7QNJ - chains AAA and BBB; structure by X-ray diffraction, 1.66 A resolution.

# Chain AAA (and BBB)
Molecule: Lactaldehyde reductase
Source organism: Escherichia coli str. K-12 substr. MG1655
Notes: EC 1.1.1.77; chain BBB of this document is another copy of the same molecule, construct and numbering; everything in this record applies to it too
Reference sequence: P0A9S2 (FUCO_ECO57); residues 2-383 here correspond to UniProt positions 1-382 (UniProt number = residue number - 1)
Chain sequence (390 residues; numbered 1 to 390; the number before each row is that of its first residue):
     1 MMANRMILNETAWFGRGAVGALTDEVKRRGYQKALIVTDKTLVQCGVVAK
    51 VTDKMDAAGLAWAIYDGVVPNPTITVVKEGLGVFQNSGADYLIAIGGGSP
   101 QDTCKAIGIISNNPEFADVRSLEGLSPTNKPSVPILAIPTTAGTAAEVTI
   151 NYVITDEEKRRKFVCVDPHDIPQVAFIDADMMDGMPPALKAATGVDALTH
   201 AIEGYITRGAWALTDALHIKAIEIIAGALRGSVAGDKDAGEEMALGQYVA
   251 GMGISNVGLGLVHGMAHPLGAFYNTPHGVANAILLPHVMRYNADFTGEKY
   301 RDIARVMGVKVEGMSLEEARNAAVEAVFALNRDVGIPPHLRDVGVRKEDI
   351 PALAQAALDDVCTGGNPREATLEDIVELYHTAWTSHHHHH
Not modelled in the structure: 1-2, 386-390 (chain BBB: 1-2, 387-390)
Sequence notes: initiating methionine (1); engineered mutation Ile254 (Phe253 in P0A9S2); expression tag (384-390)
Bound ions: Fe ion: Asp196, His200, His263, His277
Residues lining bound ligands: NAD (nicotinamide-adenine-dinucleotide): Asp39, Thr41, Leu42, Pro70, Asn71, Pro72, Gly97, Gly98, Ser99, Pro100, Asp102, Lys105, Thr140, Thr141, Thr144, Ala146, Thr149, Asn151, Tyr152, Val153, Lys162, Met181, Met182, Gly184, Met185, Pro186, Leu189, Thr193, Asp196, His200, His267, His277
Swiss-Prot annotation at these positions:
  - binding site (NAD(+)): Asp39, Asn71, Gly98, Ser99, Thr140 to Thr144, Asn151, Lys162, Met181 to Met185
  - binding site (Fe cation): Asp196, His200, His263, His277
From the paper describing this entry:
  - Fe ion coordination: Asp196, His200, His263, His277
  - contacts within the chain: His267-Asp360 (hydrogen bond)
  - binding site for NAD: His267
  - catalytic residues: His267, Asp360 (proposed by the authors, not directly observed)
  - specificity-determining residues: Asn151 (proposed by the authors, not directly observed)
  - mutagenesis - H267Q (8- to 32-fold), D360N (8- to 32-fold): decreased binding to either aldehyde, 1 or 2
  - mutagenesis - H267Q, D360N: unchanged catalytic activity on either 1 or 2

# How chain AAA and chain BBB interact
Residue-residue contacts - 39 pairs, chain AAA then chain BBB:
  Ala3(AAA) - Trp13(BBB)
  Ala3(AAA) - Phe14(BBB)
  Ala3(AAA) - Ala18(BBB)  hydrophobic
  Asn4(AAA) - Ala12(BBB)
  Asn4(AAA) - Trp13(BBB)
  Asn4(AAA) - Phe14(BBB)  hydrogen bond (backbone-backbone)
  Arg5(AAA) - Ala12(BBB)
  Arg5(AAA) - Trp13(BBB)
  Met6(AAA) - Glu10(BBB)
  Met6(AAA) - Thr11(BBB)
  Met6(AAA) - Ala12(BBB)  hydrogen bond (backbone-backbone)
  Met6(AAA) - Phe14(BBB)  hydrophobic
  Ile7(AAA) - Glu10(BBB)
  Leu8(AAA) - Leu8(BBB)  hydrophobic
  Leu8(AAA) - Glu10(BBB)  hydrogen bond (backbone-backbone)
  Glu10(AAA) - Met6(BBB)
  Glu10(AAA) - Ile7(BBB)
  Glu10(AAA) - Leu8(BBB)  hydrogen bond (backbone-backbone)
  Glu10(AAA) - Ile171(BBB)
  Glu10(AAA) - Gln173(BBB)  hydrogen bond
  Thr11(AAA) - Met6(BBB)
  Ala12(AAA) - Asn4(BBB)
  Ala12(AAA) - Arg5(BBB)
  Ala12(AAA) - Met6(BBB)  hydrogen bond (backbone-backbone)
  Trp13(AAA) - Ala3(BBB)
  Trp13(AAA) - Asn4(BBB)
  Trp13(AAA) - Arg5(BBB)
  Phe14(AAA) - Ala3(BBB)
  Phe14(AAA) - Asn4(BBB)  hydrogen bond (backbone-backbone)
  Phe14(AAA) - Met6(BBB)  hydrophobic
  Phe14(AAA) - Trp211(BBB)  hydrophobic
  Ala18(AAA) - Ala3(BBB)  hydrophobic
  Ile171(AAA) - Glu10(BBB)
  Gln173(AAA) - Glu10(BBB)
  Trp211(AAA) - Phe14(BBB)  hydrophobic
  Ala212(AAA) - Leu245(BBB)  hydrophobic
  Ala216(AAA) - Lys220(BBB)
  Lys220(AAA) - Ala216(BBB)
  Leu245(AAA) - Ala212(BBB)  hydrophobic
Other interface residues (no listed pair), chain AAA (24 interface residues in all): Asn9, Gly15, Leu213, Leu217, Val249
Other interface residues (no listed pair), chain BBB (24 interface residues in all): Asn9, Gly17, Leu213, Leu217, Val249

# In short
Chain AAA and chain BBB each contribute 24 residues to their interface, with 7 hydrogen bonds. Among the polar
pairs are Glu10(AAA)-Gln173(BBB), Asn4(AAA)-Phe14(BBB) and Met6(AAA)-Ala12(BBB). Chain AAA binds NAD. The
paper reports catalytic residues His267(AAA) and Asp360(AAA); H267Q and D360N of chain AAA reduce binding to
either aldehyde, 1 or 2.
Chain AAA and chain BBB are both Lactaldehyde reductase (Escherichia coli str. K-12 substr. MG1655); the
structure, CRYSTAL STRUCTURE OF E.coli ALCOHOL DEHYDROGENASE - FucO MUTANT F254I COMPLEXED WITH FE, NAD+, AND
GLYCEROL, was determined by X-ray diffraction, deposited together with 7QNF, 7QNI, 7R0P, 7R3D and 7R5T.
